4IS6 - chains A and C of the 3 polymer chains in the assembly; structure by X-ray diffraction, 2.50 A resolution.

Chain A:
Protein: HLA class II histocompatibility antigen, DR alpha chain
Source organism: Homo sapiens
UniProtKB: P01903 (DRA_HUMAN); residues 1-182 here correspond to UniProt positions 26-207 (UniProt number = residue number + 25)
Amino-acid sequence (182 residues; numbered 1 to 182; the number before each row is that of its first residue):
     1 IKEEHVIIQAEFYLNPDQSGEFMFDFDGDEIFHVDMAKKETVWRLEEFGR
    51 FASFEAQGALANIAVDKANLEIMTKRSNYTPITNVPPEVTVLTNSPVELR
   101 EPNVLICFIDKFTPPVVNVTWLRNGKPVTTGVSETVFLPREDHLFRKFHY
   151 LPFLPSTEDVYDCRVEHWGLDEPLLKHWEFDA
Not modelled in the structure: 1-2, 182
UniProt features mapped onto this chain:
  - region: Glu179 to Ala182 (Connecting peptide)
  - site: Gln9 (Self- and pathogen-derived peptide antigen), Gly49 (Self-peptide antigen), Phe51 (Self- and pathogen-derived peptide antigen), Ala52 (Self-peptide antigen), Ser53 (Self- and pathogen-derived peptide antigen), Glu55 (Pathogen-derived peptide antigen), Asn62 (Self- and pathogen-derived peptide antigen), Asn69 (Pathogen-derived peptide antigen), Arg76 (Self- and pathogen-derived peptide antigen)
  - glycosylation (N-linked (GlcNAc...) asparagine): Asn78, Asn118
Cystine bridges: Cys107-Cys163

Chain C:
Protein: Melanocyte protein PMEL
UniProtKB: P40967 (PMEL_HUMAN); residues 304-319 here correspond to UniProt positions 44-59 (UniProt number = residue number - 260)
Amino-acid sequence (16 residues; numbered 304 to 319; the number before each row is that of its first residue):
   304 WNRQLYPEWTEAQRLD
Not modelled in the structure: 304-305, 319
From the paper describing this entry:
  - mutagenesis - L308F (2-10 fold), E311A (2-10 fold), E311Q (2-10 fold), E314L (2-10 fold), E314T (2-10 fold), Q316A (2-10 fold): increased binding to DR4
  - mutagenesis - Q316I (approximately 50%): decreased binding to DR4
  - mutagenesis - Y309M, P310A, W312A: abolished signaling in response to G7 clone
  - mutagenesis - T313V: abolished signaling
  - mutagenesis - Q316A (2 to 3-fold): increased signaling in response to G7

How chain A and chain C interact:
Contacting residue pairs - 28 pairs, chain A then chain C:
  Gln9(A) with Pro310(C); Glu311(C), hydrogen bond (side chain-backbone)
  Glu11(A) with Thr313(C), hydrogen bond
  Trp43(A) with Leu308(C), hydrophobic
  Ala52(A) with Arg306(C); Leu308(C), hydrophobic
  Ser53(A) with Arg306(C), hydrogen bond (backbone-backbone); Gln307(C); Leu308(C), hydrogen bond (backbone-backbone)
  Phe54(A) with Leu308(C); Pro310(C), hydrophobic
  Gly58(A) with Trp312(C)
  Asn62(A) with Glu311(C); Trp312(C); Thr313(C), hydrogen bond (side chain-backbone)
  Val65(A) with Thr313(C); Glu314(C); Ala315(C), hydrophobic
  Asp66(A) with Thr313(C)
  Asn69(A) with Glu314(C); Ala315(C); Gln316(C), hydrogen bond
  Ile72(A) with Gln316(C); Leu318(C), hydrophobic
  Met73(A) with Gln316(C)
  Lys75(A) with Leu318(C)
  Arg76(A) with Gln316(C); Arg317(C)
Also at the interface, not in a pair above, chain A (19 interface residues in all): Phe22, Phe24, Phe51, Glu55
Also at the interface, not in a pair above, chain C (13 interface residues in all): Tyr309
The authors on this interface:
  - specific contacts: Asn69(A)-Gln316(C), Ile72(A)-Gln316(C), Met73(A)-Gln316(C)
  - interface residues, chain C: Leu308(C), Thr313(C)

In short:
The interface between chain A and chain C involves 19 residues on one side and 13 on the other; the contacts
include 6 hydrogen bonds. Polar pairs include Gln9(A)-Glu311(C), Glu11(A)-Thr313(C) and Asn62(A)-Thr313(C).
The paper describes contacts between Asn69(A) and Gln316(C), Ile72(A) and Gln316(C) and Met73(A) and
Gln316(C). The paper reports that L308F, E311A and E311Q of chain C, among others, increase binding to DR4;
interface residues Leu308(C) and Thr313(C); 11 substitutions were tested in all.
Here chain A is HLA class II histocompatibility antigen, DR alpha chain (Homo sapiens) and chain C is
Melanocyte protein PMEL. Entry 4IS6 (Crystal structure of HLA-DR4 bound to GP100 peptide) was determined by
X-ray diffraction.
